Entry 5XEQ (X-ray diffraction, 3.14 A resolution); this record covers chains A and B.

Chain A:
Protein: Neuroligin-2
From: Homo sapiens
UniProt: Q8NFZ4 (NLGN2_HUMAN); residue numbers follow UniProt; this construct covers 42-611
Chain sequence (576 residues; each row starts with the number of its first residue):
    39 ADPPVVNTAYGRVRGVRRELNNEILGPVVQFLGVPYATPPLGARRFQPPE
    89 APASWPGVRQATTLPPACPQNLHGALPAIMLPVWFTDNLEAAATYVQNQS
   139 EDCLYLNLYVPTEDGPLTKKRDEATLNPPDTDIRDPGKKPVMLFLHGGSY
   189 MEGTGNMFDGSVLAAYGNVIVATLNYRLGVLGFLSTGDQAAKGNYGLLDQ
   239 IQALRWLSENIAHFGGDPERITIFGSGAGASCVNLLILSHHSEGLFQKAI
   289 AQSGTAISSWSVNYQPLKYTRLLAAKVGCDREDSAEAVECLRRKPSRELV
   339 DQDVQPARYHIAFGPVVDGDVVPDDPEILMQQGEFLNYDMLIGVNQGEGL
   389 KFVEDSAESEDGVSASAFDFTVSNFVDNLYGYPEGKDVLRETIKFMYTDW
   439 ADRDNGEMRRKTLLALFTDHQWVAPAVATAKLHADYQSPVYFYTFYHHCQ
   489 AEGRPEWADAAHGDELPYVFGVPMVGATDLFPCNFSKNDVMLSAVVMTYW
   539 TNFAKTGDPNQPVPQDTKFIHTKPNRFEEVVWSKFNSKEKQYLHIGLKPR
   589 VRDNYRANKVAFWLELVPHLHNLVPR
Unresolved in the structure: 39-41, 150-174, 393-400, 553-562, 610-614
Construct notes: expression tag (39-41, 612-614); engineered mutation Gln98 (Asn in Q8NFZ4)
Cystine bridges: Cys106-Cys141, Cys317-Cys328, Cys487-Cys521
Glycans and other covalent adducts: N-acetylglucosamine (NAG) linked to Asn522
UniProt features mapped onto this chain:
  - glycosylation (N-linked (GlcNAc...) asparagine): Asn136, Asn522
What the authors report for this chain:
  - mutagenesis - A113R/I117F: decreased binding to MAM domain-containing glycosylphosphatidylinositol anchor protein 1 (chain B)

Chain B:
Protein: MAM domain-containing glycosylphosphatidylinositol anchor protein 1
From: Homo sapiens
UniProt: Q8NFP4 (MDGA1_HUMAN); numbering as in UniProt (aligned over 19-330)
Chain sequence (319 residues; row label = number of the first residue in the row):
    16 ADPQGVYAPAQAQIVHAGQACVVKEDNISERVYTIREGDTLMLQCLVTGH
    66 PRPQVRWTKTAGSASDKFQETSVFNETLRIERIARTQGGRYYCKAENGVG
   116 VPAIKSIRVDVQYLDEPMLTVHQTVSDVRGNFYQEKTVFLRCTVNSNPPA
   166 RFIWKRGSDTLSHSQDNGVDIYEPLYTQGETKVLKLKNLRPQDYASYTCQ
   216 VSVRNVCGIPDKAITFRLTNTTAPPALKLSVNETLVVNPGENVTVQCLLT
   266 GGDPLPQLQWSHGPGPLPLGALAQGGTLSIPSVQARDSGYYNCTATNNVG
   316 NPAKKTVNLLVRSMKLVPR
Unresolved in the structure: 16-25, 42-44, 80-84, 140-142, 329-334
Construct notes: expression tag (16-18, 331-334)
Cystine bridges: Cys60-Cys108, Cys157-Cys214, Cys262-Cys308
Glycans and other covalent adducts: N-acetylglucosamine (NAG) linked to Asn235, Asn257, Asn307
UniProt features mapped onto this chain:
  - glycosylation (N-linked (GlcNAc...) asparagine): Asn42, Asn90, Asn235, Asn247, Asn257, Asn307
What the authors report for this chain:
  - mutagenesis - F147A/Y148A: decreased binding to Neuroligin-2 (chain A)

How chain A and chain B interact:
Residue-residue contacts - 51 pairs, chain A then chain B:
  Ala113(A) with Phe147(B)
  Leu114(A) with Phe147(B)
  Pro115(A) with Phe147(B), hydrophobic
  Ala116(A) with Arg144(B)
  Ile117(A) with Tyr148(B), hydrophobic
  Met118(A) with Tyr148(B)
  Thr124(A) with Arg144(B)
  Lys306(A) with Gln149(B)
  Gln343(A) with Asn146(B), hydrogen bond; Phe147(B); Tyr148(B); Gln149(B)
  Pro344(A) with Phe147(B); Tyr148(B); Gln149(B), hydrogen bond (backbone-backbone); Glu150(B)
  Ala345(A) with Tyr148(B); Glu150(B)
  Arg346(A) with Tyr148(B); Glu150(B), hydrogen bond (backbone-side chain); Thr152(B), hydrogen bond
  Tyr347(A) with Tyr148(B)
  His348(A) with Tyr148(B)
  Lys389(A) with Arg144(B)
  Glu392(A) with Arg144(B), salt bridge
  Ser404(A) with Arg156(B), hydrogen bond
  Asp407(A) with Tyr187(B), hydrogen bond; Pro189(B)
  Phe408(A) with His137(B); Thr139(B); Phe154(B), hydrophobic; Tyr187(B); Val198(B), hydrophobic
  Thr409(A) with Thr139(B)
  Ser411(A) with Tyr187(B); Lys200(B)
  Asn412(A) with Thr152(B); Phe154(B); Lys200(B), hydrogen bond
  Asp415(A) with Asp185(B); Lys200(B), salt bridge
  Asn416(A) with Glu150(B)
  Tyr420(A) with Lys202(B)
  Lys424(A) with Asp185(B), salt bridge
  Asp425(A) with Tyr187(B)
  Arg428(A) with Tyr187(B)
  Glu429(A) with Pro189(B); Leu190(B), hydrogen bond (side chain-backbone); Tyr191(B)
  Phe433(A) with Tyr191(B)
  Trp438(A) with Tyr191(B), hydrophobic
Other interface residues (no listed pair), chain A (34 interface residues in all): Tyr307, Leu310, Lys432
Other interface residues (no listed pair), chain B (20 interface residues in all): Glu188
The authors on this interface:
  - residue pairs: Phe408(A)-Phe154(B) (hydrophobic contact), Tyr191(B)-Trp438(A) (hydrophobic contact), Val198(B)-Phe408(A) (hydrophobic contact)
  - interface residues, chain A: Ala113(A), Pro115(A), Ile117(A), Met118(A), Gln343(A), Pro344(A), Arg346(A), Tyr347(A), Ser404(A), Asp407(A), Ser411(A), Asn412(A), Asp415(A), Asn416(A), Lys424(A), Arg428(A), Trp438(A)
  - interface residues, chain B: Asn146(B), Phe147(B), Tyr148(B), Gln149(B), Glu150(B), Arg156(B), Asp185(B), Tyr187(B), Lys200(B)

Overview:
Chain A and chain B form an interface of 34 and 20 residues respectively, with 8 hydrogen bonds and 3 salt
bridges. Among the polar pairs are Glu392(A)-Arg144(B), Asp415(A)-Lys200(B) and Lys424(A)-Asp185(B). The
authors report hydrophobic contacts between Phe408(A) and Phe154(B), Tyr191(B) and Trp438(A) and Val198(B) and
Phe408(A). From the paper: A113R/I117F of chain A reduce binding to MAM domain-containing
glycosylphosphatidylinositol anchor protein 1 (chain B); interface residues Ala113(A), Pro115(A) and Asn146(B)
among others.
Chain A is Neuroligin-2 and chain B is MAM domain-containing glycosylphosphatidylinositol anchor protein 1,
both from Homo sapiens; the structure, Crystal Structure of human MDGA1 and human neuroligin-2 complex, was
determined by X-ray diffraction.
